Entry 3WC1 (X-ray diffraction, 4.18 A resolution (low resolution: residue-level contacts below are approximate; hydrogen-bond / salt-bridge calls are withheld)); this record covers chains B and P of the 6 polymer chains in the assembly.

Chain B:
Protein: Likely histidyl tRNA-specific guanylyltransferase
Source organism: Candida albicans
UniProt: Q5AFK5 (Q5AFK5_CANAL); residues 1-262 here = UniProt positions 1-262
Sequence (271 residues; row label = number of the first residue in the row; numbers below 1 keep their minus sign (Gly-2 is residue -2)):
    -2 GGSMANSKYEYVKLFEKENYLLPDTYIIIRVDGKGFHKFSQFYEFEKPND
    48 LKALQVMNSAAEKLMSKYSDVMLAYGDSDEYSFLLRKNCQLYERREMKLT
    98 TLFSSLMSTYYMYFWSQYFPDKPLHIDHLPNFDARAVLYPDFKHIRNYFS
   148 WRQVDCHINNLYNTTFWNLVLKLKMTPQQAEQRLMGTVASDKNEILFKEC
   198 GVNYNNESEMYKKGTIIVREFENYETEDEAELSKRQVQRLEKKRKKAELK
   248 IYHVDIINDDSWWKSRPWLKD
Unresolved in the structure: -2 to 3, 218-244
Construct notes: expression tag (-2 to 0)
Reported in the primary citation:
  - mutagenesis - H154A, N190A, F194A, K209A, K209Q: decreased catalytic activity
  - mutagenesis - F194Y: unchanged catalytic activity
  - mutagenesis - N200D, K209E: abolished catalytic activity

Chain P:
Molecule: 75-mer tRNA
Sequence (75 nucleotides; numbered 1 to 75; the number before each row is that of its first residue):
     1 GCCAUCAUAGUAUAGUGGUCAUUAUAAAUCGUUGUGGCCGAUUAGACCCA
    51 AGUUCGAUUCUUGGUGAUGGCACCA
Unresolved in the structure: 74-75

How chain B and chain P interact:
Pairs across the interface - 10 pairs, chain B then chain P:
  Ser4(B) - C73(P)
  Glu7(B) - C73(P)
  Ser66(B) - C49(P)
  Ser66(B) - A50(P)
  Gln87(B) - U65(P)
  Leu88(B) - U65(P)
  Tyr89(B) - U65(P)
  Tyr89(B) - G66(P)
  Glu90(B) - G66(P)
  Glu90(B) - A67(P)
Other interface residues (no listed pair), chain B (9 interface residues in all): Tyr65, Asp67
Other interface residues (no listed pair), chain P (7 interface residues in all): G64

Summary:
9 residues of chain B and 7 residues of chain P are in contact. From the paper: H154A, N190A and F194A of
chain B, among others, reduce catalytic activity; N200D and K209E of chain B abolish catalytic activity; 8
substitutions were tested in all.
Here chain B is Likely histidyl tRNA-specific guanylyltransferase (Candida albicans) and chain P is a 75-mer
tRNA. Entry 3WC1 (Crystal structure of C. albicans tRNA(His) guanylyltransferase (Thg1) with a G-1 deleted
tRNA(His)) was determined by X-ray diffraction (same publication as 3WBZ and 3WC2).
